PDB entry 5GJA | X-ray diffraction, 2.10 A resolution | chains B and D of the 8 polymer chains in the assembly

== Chain B (and D) ==
Molecule: 1-aminocyclopropane-1-carboxylate oxidase 2
Source organism: Arabidopsis thaliana
Notes: EC 1.14.17.4; chain D of this document is another copy of the same molecule, construct and numbering; everything in this record applies to it too
UniProtKB: Q41931 (ACCO2_ARATH); residue numbers follow UniProt; this construct covers 1-303
Chain sequence (303 residues; row label = number of the first residue in the row):
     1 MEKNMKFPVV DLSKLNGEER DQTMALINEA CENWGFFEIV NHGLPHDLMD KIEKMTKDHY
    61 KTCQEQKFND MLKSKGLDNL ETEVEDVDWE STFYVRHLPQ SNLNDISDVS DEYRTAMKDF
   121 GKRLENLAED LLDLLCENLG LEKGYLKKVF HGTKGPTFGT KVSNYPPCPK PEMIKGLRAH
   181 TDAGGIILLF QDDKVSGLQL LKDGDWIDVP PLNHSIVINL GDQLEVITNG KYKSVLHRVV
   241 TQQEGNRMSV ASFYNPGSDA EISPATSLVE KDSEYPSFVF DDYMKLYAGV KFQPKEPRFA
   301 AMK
Disordered / not traced: 1-5 (chain D: 1-4)
Ion coordination: Zn2+: Asp-182, His-237 (together with pyridine-2-carboxylic acid)
Small-molecule neighbours: pyridine-2-carboxylic acid (6PC): Lys-161, Tyr-165, Leu-177, His-180, Asp-182, Ile-187, Leu-189, Asn-219, His-237, Ala-251, Phe-253
Curated features (UniProtKB/Swiss-Prot):
  - binding site (Fe cation): His-180, Asp-182, His-237
  - binding site (2-oxoglutarate): Arg-247
What the authors report for this chain:
  - mutagenesis - K161A/A251L, K161A/F253A, H180A: abolished binding to pyridine-2-carboxylic acid
  - binding site for pyridine-2-carboxylic acid: Lys-161, Ile-187, Leu-189, Ala-251, Phe-253, Lys-291
  - mutagenesis - K161A: decreased binding to pyridine-2-carboxylic acid
  - mutagenesis - K161A: decreased catalytic activity
  - mutagenesis - K161A/A251L, K161A/F253A: abolished catalytic activity

== Chain B / chain D interface ==
Residue-residue contacts (32; chain B residue first):
  Glu-85(B) / Gly-289(D)
  Glu-85(B) / Val-290(D)
  Glu-85(B) / Gln-293(D)  hydrogen bond (backbone-side chain)
  Arg-178(B) / Gln-293(D)
  Leu-201(B) / Glu-296(D)
  Leu-201(B) / Ala-300(D)  hydrophobic
  Asp-203(B) / Glu-274(D)
  Gly-204(B) / Glu-274(D)
  Gly-204(B) / Ala-300(D)
  Gly-204(B) / Lys-303(D)  hydrogen bond (backbone-side chain)
  Asp-205(B) / Lys-303(D)  salt bridge
  Trp-206(B) / Pro-297(D)  hydrophobic
  Trp-206(B) / Ala-300(D)
  Leu-236(B) / Pro-294(D)  hydrophobic
  Leu-236(B) / Pro-297(D)  hydrophobic
  Glu-274(B) / Asp-203(D)
  Gly-289(B) / Glu-85(D)
  Val-290(B) / Glu-85(D)
  Phe-292(B) / Gln-293(D)
  Phe-292(B) / Pro-294(D)
  Gln-293(B) / Glu-85(D)
  Gln-293(B) / Phe-292(D)
  Pro-294(B) / Phe-292(D)
  Pro-294(B) / Gln-293(D)
  Glu-296(B) / Leu-201(D)
  Pro-297(B) / Trp-206(D)  hydrophobic
  Pro-297(B) / Leu-236(D)  hydrophobic
  Ala-300(B) / Leu-201(D)  hydrophobic
  Ala-300(B) / Gly-204(D)
  Ala-300(B) / Trp-206(D)
  Lys-303(B) / Gly-204(D)  hydrogen bond (side chain-backbone)
  Lys-303(B) / Asp-205(D)  salt bridge
Other interface residues (no listed pair), chain B (20 interface residues in all): Ala-179, Leu-286
Other interface residues (no listed pair), chain D (20 interface residues in all): Arg-178, Ala-179, Leu-286

== In short ==
Chain B and chain D each contribute 20 residues to their interface; the contacts include 3 hydrogen bonds and
2 salt bridges. Among the polar pairs are Asp-205(B)/Lys-303(D), Glu-85(B)/Gln-293(D) and
Gly-204(B)/Lys-303(D). From the paper: a binding site for pyridine-2-carboxylic acid at Lys-161(B), Ile-187(B)
and Leu-189(B) among others; K161A/A251L, K161A/F253A and H180A of chain B abolish binding to
pyridine-2-carboxylic acid.
Chain B and chain D are both 1-aminocyclopropane-1-carboxylate oxidase 2 (Arabidopsis thaliana); the
structure, Crystal structure of Arabidopsis thaliana ACO2 in complex with 2-PA, was determined by X-ray
diffraction together with 5GJ9 from the same study.
